1UP4 - chains B and C of the 4 polymer chains in the assembly; structure by X-ray diffraction, 2.85 A resolution.

== Chain B (and C) ==
Protein: 6-phospho-beta-glucosidase
Source organism: Thermotoga maritima
Notes: EC 3.2.1.6; chain C of this document is another copy of the same molecule, construct and numbering; everything in this record applies to it too
UniProtKB: Q9X108 (Q9X108); residues 1-415 here = UniProt positions 1-415
Sequence (415 residues; numbered 1 to 415; the number before each row is that of its first residue):
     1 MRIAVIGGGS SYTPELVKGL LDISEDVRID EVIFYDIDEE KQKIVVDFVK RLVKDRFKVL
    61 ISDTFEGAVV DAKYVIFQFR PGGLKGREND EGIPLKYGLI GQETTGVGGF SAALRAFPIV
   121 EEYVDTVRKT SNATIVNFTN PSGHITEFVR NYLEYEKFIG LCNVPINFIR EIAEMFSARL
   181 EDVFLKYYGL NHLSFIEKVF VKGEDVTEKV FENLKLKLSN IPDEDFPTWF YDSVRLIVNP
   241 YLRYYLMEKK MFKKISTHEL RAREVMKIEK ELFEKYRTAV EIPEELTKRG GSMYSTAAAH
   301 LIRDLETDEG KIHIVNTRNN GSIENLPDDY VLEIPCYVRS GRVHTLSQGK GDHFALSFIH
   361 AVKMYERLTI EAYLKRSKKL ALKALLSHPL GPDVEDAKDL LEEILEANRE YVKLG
Unresolved in the structure: 218-223, 286-291 (chain C: 217-223)
Modified residues: Mse1, Mse175, Mse247, Mse251, Mse266, Mse293, Mse364 (selenomethionine; parent Met)
Curated features (UniProtKB/Swiss-Prot):
  - active site: Y241 (Proton acceptor)
  - binding site (NAD(+)): Mse1 to T64
  - binding site (substrate): R87, N140, N163, R261
  - binding site (Mn(2+)): C162, H192
  - site: E103 (Increases basicity of active site Tyr)

== How chain B and chain C interact ==
Contacting residue pairs - 35 pairs, chain B then chain C:
  E181(B) - R339(C)  hydrogen bond (backbone-side chain)
  D182(B) - D308(C)
  F184(B) - R339(C)
  F184(B) - R342(C)
  F184(B) - H344(C)
  F200(B) - R342(C)
  K202(B) - D308(C)
  G203(B) - D308(C)
  G203(B) - S340(C)
  D308(B) - D182(C)
  D308(B) - K202(C)
  D308(B) - G203(C)
  I312(B) - Y337(C)
  N320(B) - G321(C)
  N320(B) - E324(C)
  N320(B) - S347(C)
  G321(B) - N320(C)
  Y337(B) - I312(C)
  Y337(B) - Y337(C)  hydrophobic
  R339(B) - E181(C)  hydrogen bond (side chain-backbone)
  R339(B) - F184(C)
  R339(B) - I312(C)
  S340(B) - G203(C)
  R342(B) - F184(C)
  R342(B) - F200(C)
  H344(B) - S347(C)  hydrogen bond (side chain-backbone)
  T345(B) - T345(C)
  T345(B) - L346(C)
  T345(B) - S347(C)  hydrogen bond
  L346(B) - H344(C)
  L346(B) - T345(C)
  L346(B) - L346(C)  hydrophobic
  S347(B) - N320(C)
  S347(B) - H344(C)  hydrogen bond (backbone-side chain)
  S347(B) - T345(C)  hydrogen bond (backbone-backbone)
Other interface residues (no listed pair), chain B (20 interface residues in all): E324, D328
Other interface residues (no listed pair), chain C (20 interface residues in all): D328

== In short ==
The chain B/chain C interface involves 20 residues from each chain; the contacts include 6 hydrogen bonds.
Polar contacts include E181(B)-R339(C), H344(B)-S347(C) and T345(B)-S347(C).
Both chains are 6-phospho-beta-glucosidase (Thermotoga maritima). Entry 1UP4 (Structure of the 6-phospho-beta
glucosidase from Thermotoga maritima at 2.85 Angstrom resolution in the monoclinic form) was determined by
X-ray diffraction together with 1UP7 from the same study.
